PDB entry 7NJX | electron microscopy, 4.32 A resolution (low resolution: residue-level contacts below are approximate; hydrogen-bond / salt-bridge calls are withheld) | chains M and a of the 12 polymer chains in the assembly

== Chain M ==
Protein: ATP synthase subunit c
From: Mycolicibacterium smegmatis (strain ATCC 700084 / mc(2)155)
UniProtKB: A0R205 (A0R205_MYCS2); numbering as in UniProt (aligned over 1-86)
Amino-acid sequence (86 residues; numbered 1 to 86; the number before each row is that of its first residue):
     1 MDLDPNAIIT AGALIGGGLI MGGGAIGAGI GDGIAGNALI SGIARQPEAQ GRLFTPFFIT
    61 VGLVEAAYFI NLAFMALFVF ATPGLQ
Not modelled in the structure: 1-2
What the authors report for this chain:
  - catalytic residues: Glu65 (proposed by the authors, not directly observed)

== Chain a ==
Protein: ATP synthase subunit a
From: Mycolicibacterium smegmatis (strain ATCC 700084 / mc(2)155)
UniProtKB: A0R206 (A0R206_MYCS2); residue numbers follow UniProt; this construct covers 1-252
Amino-acid sequence (252 residues; row label = number of the first residue in the row):
     1 MLAAEEGGAA IHVGHHTLVF ELFGMTFNGD TILATAVTAV IVIALAFYLR AKVTSTGVPS
    61 GVQLFWEALT IQMRQQIEGS IGMKIAPFVL PLSVTIFVFI LISNWLAVLP LQYGGADGAA
   121 AELYKAPASD INFVLALALF VFVCYHAAGI WRRGIVGHPI KVVKGHVAFL APINIVEELA
   181 KPISLALRLF GNIFAGGILV ALIAMFPWYI QWFPNAVWKT FDLFVGLIQA FIFSLLTILY
   241 FSQSMELDHE DH
Not modelled in the structure: 1-9, 248-252
What the authors report for this chain:
  - catalytic residues: His12, His15, His16, Asp30, Asn104, Gln112, Asp117, Glu122, Lys125, His146, Arg153, Lys161, His166, Asn174, Glu177, Glu178, Lys181, Ser184, Lys219, Asp222, Gln229, Tyr240 (proposed by the authors, not directly observed)

== Interface between chain M and chain a ==
Contacting residue pairs - 7 pairs, chain M then chain a:
  Phe54(M) with Leu239(a)
  Phe58(M) with Leu239(a)
  Ala66(M) with Ile173(a); Val176(a)
  Phe69(M) with Ala180(a); Ile183(a); Ser184(a)
Also at the interface, not in a pair above, chain M (9 interface residues in all): Gly62, Leu63, Glu65, Ile70, Leu72
Also at the interface, not in a pair above, chain a (8 interface residues in all): Glu177, Leu187

== Overview ==
Chain M and chain a form an interface of 9 and 8 residues respectively. The paper reports catalytic residues
Glu65(M) and His12(a) among others.
Chain M is ATP synthase subunit c and chain a is ATP synthase subunit a, both from Mycolicibacterium smegmatis
(strain ATCC 700084 / mc(2)155); the structure, Mycobacterium smegmatis ATP synthase Fo combined class 4, was
determined by electron microscopy together with 7NJK, 7NJL, 7NJM, 7NJN, 7NJO, 7NJP and 20 further entries from
the same study.
